PDB entry 3JCM | electron microscopy, 3.80 A resolution | chains A and F of the 34 polymer chains in the assembly

[Chain A]
Name: Pre-mRNA-splicing factor 8
Organism: Saccharomyces cerevisiae S288c
UniProtKB: P33334 (PRP8_YEAST); numbering as in UniProt (aligned over 1-2413)
Amino-acid sequence (2413 residues; row label = number of the first residue in the row):
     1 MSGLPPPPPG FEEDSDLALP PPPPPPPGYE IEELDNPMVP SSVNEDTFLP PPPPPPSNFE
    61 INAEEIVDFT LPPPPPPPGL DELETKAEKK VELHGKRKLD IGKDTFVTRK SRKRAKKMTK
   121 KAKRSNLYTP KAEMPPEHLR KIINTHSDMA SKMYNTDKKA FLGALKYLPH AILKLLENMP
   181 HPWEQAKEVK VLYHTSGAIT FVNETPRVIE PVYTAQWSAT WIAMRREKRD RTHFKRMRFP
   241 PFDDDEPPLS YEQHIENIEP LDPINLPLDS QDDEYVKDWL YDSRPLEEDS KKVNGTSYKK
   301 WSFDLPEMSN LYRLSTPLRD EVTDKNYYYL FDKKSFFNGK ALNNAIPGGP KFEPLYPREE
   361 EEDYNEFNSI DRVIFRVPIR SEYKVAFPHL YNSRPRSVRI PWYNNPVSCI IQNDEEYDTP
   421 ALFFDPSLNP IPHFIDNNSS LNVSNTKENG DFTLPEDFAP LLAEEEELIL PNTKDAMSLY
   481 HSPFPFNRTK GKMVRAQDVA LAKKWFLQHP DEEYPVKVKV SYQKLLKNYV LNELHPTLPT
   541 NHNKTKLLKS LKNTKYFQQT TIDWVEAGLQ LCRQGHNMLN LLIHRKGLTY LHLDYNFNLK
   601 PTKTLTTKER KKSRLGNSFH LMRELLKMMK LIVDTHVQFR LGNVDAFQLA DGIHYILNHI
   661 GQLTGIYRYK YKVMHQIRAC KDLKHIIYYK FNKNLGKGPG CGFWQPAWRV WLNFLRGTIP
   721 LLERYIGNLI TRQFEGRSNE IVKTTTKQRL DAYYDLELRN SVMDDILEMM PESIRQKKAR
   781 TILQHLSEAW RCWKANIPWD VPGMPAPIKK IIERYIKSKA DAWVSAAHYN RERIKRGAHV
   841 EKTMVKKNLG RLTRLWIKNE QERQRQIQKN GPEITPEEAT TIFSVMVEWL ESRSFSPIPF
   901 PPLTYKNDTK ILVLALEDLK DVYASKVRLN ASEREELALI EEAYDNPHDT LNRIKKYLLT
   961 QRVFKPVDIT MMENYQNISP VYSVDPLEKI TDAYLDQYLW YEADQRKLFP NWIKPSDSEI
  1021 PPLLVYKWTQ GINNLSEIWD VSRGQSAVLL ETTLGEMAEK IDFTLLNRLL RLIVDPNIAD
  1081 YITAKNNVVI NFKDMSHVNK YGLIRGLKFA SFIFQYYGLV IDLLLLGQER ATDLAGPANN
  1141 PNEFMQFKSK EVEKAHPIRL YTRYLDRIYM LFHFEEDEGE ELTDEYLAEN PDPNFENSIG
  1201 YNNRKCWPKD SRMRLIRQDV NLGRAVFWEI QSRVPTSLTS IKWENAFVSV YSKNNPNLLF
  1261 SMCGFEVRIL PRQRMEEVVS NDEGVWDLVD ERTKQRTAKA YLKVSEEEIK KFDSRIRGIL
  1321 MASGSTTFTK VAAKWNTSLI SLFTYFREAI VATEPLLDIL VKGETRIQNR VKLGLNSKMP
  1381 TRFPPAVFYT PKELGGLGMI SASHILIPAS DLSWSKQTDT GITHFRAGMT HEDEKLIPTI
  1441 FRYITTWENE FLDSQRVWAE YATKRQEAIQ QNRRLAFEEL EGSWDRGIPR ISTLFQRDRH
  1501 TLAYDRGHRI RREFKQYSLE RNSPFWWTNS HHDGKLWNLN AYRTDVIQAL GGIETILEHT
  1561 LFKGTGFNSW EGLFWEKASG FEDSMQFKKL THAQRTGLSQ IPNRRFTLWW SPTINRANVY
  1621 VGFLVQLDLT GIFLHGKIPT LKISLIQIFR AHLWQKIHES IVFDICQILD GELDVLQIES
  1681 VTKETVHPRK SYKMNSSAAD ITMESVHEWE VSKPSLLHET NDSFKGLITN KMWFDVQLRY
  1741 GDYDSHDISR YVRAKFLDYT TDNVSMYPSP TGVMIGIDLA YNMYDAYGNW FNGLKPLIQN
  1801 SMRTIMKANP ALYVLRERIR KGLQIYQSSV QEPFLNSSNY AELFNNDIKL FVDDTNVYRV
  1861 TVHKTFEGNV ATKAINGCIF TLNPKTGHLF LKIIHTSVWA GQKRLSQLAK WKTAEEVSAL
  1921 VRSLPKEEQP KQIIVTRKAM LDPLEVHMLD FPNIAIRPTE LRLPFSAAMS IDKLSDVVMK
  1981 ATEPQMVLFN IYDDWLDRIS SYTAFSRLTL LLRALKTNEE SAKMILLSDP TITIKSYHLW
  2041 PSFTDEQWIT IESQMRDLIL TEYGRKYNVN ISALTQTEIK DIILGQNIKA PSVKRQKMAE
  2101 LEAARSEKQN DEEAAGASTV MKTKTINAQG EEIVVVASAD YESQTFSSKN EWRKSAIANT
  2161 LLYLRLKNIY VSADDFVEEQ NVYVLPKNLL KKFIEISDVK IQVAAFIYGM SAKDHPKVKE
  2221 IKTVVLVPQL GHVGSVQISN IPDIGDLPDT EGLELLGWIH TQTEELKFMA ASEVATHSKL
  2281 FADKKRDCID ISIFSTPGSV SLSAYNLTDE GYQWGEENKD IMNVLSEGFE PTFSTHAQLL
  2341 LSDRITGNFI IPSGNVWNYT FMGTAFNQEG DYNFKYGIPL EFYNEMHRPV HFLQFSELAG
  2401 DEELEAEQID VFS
Unresolved in the structure: 1-129, 432-449, 737-748, 2086-2147, 2396-2413
Curated features (UniProtKB/Swiss-Prot):
  - region: Met1585 to Leu1598 (Important for branch point selection)
  - mutagenesis: His1658 (H1658S: No effect on viability), Glu1684 (E1684Q: No effect on viability), His1687 (H1687S: No effect on viability), Asp1700 (D1700N: No effect on viability), Asp1735 (D1735N: No effect on viability), Asp1853 (D1853A: Alters protein folding. Severely impaired growth. Strongly reduced growth at 35 degrees Celsius; when associated with A-1854; D1853N: Reduced growth at 30 degrees Celsius ...), Asp1854 (D1854A: Reduced growth at 30 degrees Celsius. Strongly reduced growth at 16 degrees Celsius. Strongly reduced growth at 35 degrees Celsius; when associated with A-1853 ...), Thr1855 (T1855A: Reduced growth at 30 degrees Celsius. Strongly reduced growth at 16 degrees Celsius), Thr1936 (T1936A: Reduced growth at 30 degrees Celsius. Strongly reduced growth at 16 degrees Celsius), Arg1937 (R1937K: Severely impaired growth. Reduced growth at 30 degrees Celsius. Strongly reduced growth at 16 degrees Celsius)

[Chain F]
Molecule: SNR7-L snRNA
Organism: Saccharomyces cerevisiae S288c
Sequence (214 nucleotides; each row starts with the number of its first residue):
     1 AAGCAGCUUU ACAGAUCAAU GGCGGAGGGA GGUCAACAUC AAGAACUGUG GGCCUUUUAU
    61 UGCCUAUAGA ACUUAUAACG AACAUGGUUC UUGCCUUUUA CCAGAACCAU CCGGGUGUUG
   121 UCUCCAUAGA AACAGGUAAA GCUGUCCGUU ACUGUGGGCU UGCCAUAUUU UUUGGAACUU
   181 UUCUGCCCUU UUUCUCAAUG AGUAAGGAGG GCGU
Unresolved in the structure: 1-27, 54-61, 128-162, 184-214

[How chain A and chain F interact]
Pairs across the interface (78; chain A residue first):
  Lys174(A) with G113(F), salt bridge to the phosphate
  Glu204(A) with U33(F), base contact
  Thr205(A) with U33(F), base contact
  Arg284(A) with U33(F), hydrogen bond to the base
  Asn294(A) with G31(F), phosphate contact; G32(F), hydrogen bond to the phosphate
  Thr296(A) with G31(F), hydrogen bond to the sugar; U33(F), phosphate contact
  Ser297(A) with G31(F), phosphate contact; G32(F), hydrogen bond to the phosphate; U33(F), base contact
  Lys299(A) with G115(F), salt bridge to the phosphate
  Lys340(A) with G104(F), hydrogen bond to the phosphate; A105(F), salt bridge to the phosphate
  Phe352(A) with G104(F), phosphate contact
  Glu353(A) with A103(F), phosphate contact; G104(F), hydrogen bond to the phosphate
  Leu355(A) with G104(F), sugar contact; A105(F), sugar contact
  Phe484(A) with A81(F), stacking on the base
  Arg488(A) with A81(F), base contact
  Lys492(A) with G80(F), salt bridge to the phosphate
  Arg495(A) with G80(F), base contact; C112(F), hydrogen bond to the sugar; G113(F), hydrogen bond to the sugar
  Gln497(A) with A82(F), sugar contact
  Asp498(A) with A82(F), sugar contact
  Lys503(A) with A82(F), salt bridge to the phosphate; C83(F), salt bridge to the phosphate
  Lys527(A) with A103(F), phosphate contact; G104(F), salt bridge to the phosphate
  Leu531(A) with G104(F), phosphate contact
  Asn532(A) with C83(F), hydrogen bond to the phosphate; A84(F), hydrogen bond to the phosphate
  Leu534(A) with A105(F), phosphate contact
  His535(A) with A105(F), salt bridge to the phosphate; A106(F), salt bridge to the phosphate
  Pro536(A) with U76(F), base contact
  Pro539(A) with C79(F), hydrogen bond to the base; G80(F), base contact
  Thr540(A) with C40(F), base contact
  Asn541(A) with C40(F), base contact
  His542(A) with U39(F), base contact; C40(F), base contact
  Thr545(A) with A36(F), phosphate contact
  Lys546(A) with G113(F), sugar contact; G114(F), salt bridge to the phosphate
  Lys549(A) with A35(F), phosphate contact
  Asn617(A) with U99(F), hydrogen bond to the sugar; A100(F), hydrogen bond to the phosphate
  Lys670(A) with U85(F), hydrogen bond to the phosphate; A100(F), sugar contact; C101(F), phosphate contact
  Tyr671(A) with A100(F), hydrogen bond to the sugar; C101(F), sugar contact
  Lys672(A) with U85(F), phosphate contact; G86(F), salt bridge to the phosphate; A100(F), phosphate contact; C101(F), hydrogen bond to the phosphate
  His675(A) with C102(F), salt bridge to the phosphate; A103(F), salt bridge to the phosphate
  Gln676(A) with A84(F), phosphate contact; U85(F), hydrogen bond to the phosphate
  Arg709(A) with C83(F), salt bridge to the phosphate
  Asn713(A) with C83(F), sugar contact; A84(F), sugar contact
  Arg716(A) with C83(F), hydrogen bond to the sugar; A84(F), base contact; C111(F), hydrogen bond to the sugar; C112(F), hydrogen bond to the base
  Gly717(A) with A84(F), sugar contact; U85(F), sugar contact
  Leu721(A) with U85(F), sugar contact
  His839(A) with U96(F), stacking on the base
  Lys1362(A) with C94(F), salt bridge to the phosphate
  Leu1373(A) with C95(F), sugar contact; U96(F), phosphate contact
  Lys1378(A) with C95(F), hydrogen bond to the base
Other interface residues (no listed pair), chain A (69 interface residues in all): Pro130, His170, Leu173, Glu177, Lys190, Asn203, Arg207, Gly295, Tyr298, Ala500, Glu533, Thr537, Leu538, Lys552, Gly616, Tyr669, Phe714, Pro720, Arg836, Lys842, Ser1377, Met1379
Other interface residues (no listed pair), chain F (37 interface residues in all): C34, C37, U91, U110, U121

[Summary]
69 residues of chain A face 37 of chain F across their interface; the contacts include 21 hydrogen bonds, 15
salt bridges and 2 aromatic stacking contacts. Among the polar pairs are Arg284(A)-U33(F), Pro539(A)-C79(F)
and Arg716(A)-C112(F). From UniProt: 10 mutagenesis sites on chain A.
Here chain A is Pre-mRNA-splicing factor 8 and chain F is SNR7-L snRNA, both from Saccharomyces cerevisiae
S288c. Entry 3JCM (Cryo-EM structure of the spliceosomal U4/U6.U5 tri-snRNP) was determined by electron
microscopy.
